PDB entry 8OJV | X-ray diffraction, 2.10 A resolution | chains L and H

Chain L:
Name: Human IgD Fab light chain
Source organism: Homo sapiens
Notes: antibody fragment or engineered binder
Chain sequence (217 residues; row label = number of the first residue in the row):
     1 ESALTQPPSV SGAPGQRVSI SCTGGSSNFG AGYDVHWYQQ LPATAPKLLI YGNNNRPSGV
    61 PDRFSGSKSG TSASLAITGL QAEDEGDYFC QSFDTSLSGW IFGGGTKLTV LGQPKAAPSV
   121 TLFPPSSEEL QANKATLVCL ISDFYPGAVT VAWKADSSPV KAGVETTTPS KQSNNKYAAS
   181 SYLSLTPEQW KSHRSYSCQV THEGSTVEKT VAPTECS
Modified / non-standard residues: Glu1 (pyroglutamic acid; PCA)
Cystine bridges: Cys22-Cys90, Cys139-Cys198

Chain H:
Name: Human IgD Fab heavy chain
Source organism: Homo sapiens
Notes: antibody fragment or engineered binder
Chain sequence (227 residues; numbered 1 to 227; the number before each row is that of its first residue):
     1 EVQLVQSGAE VRNPGASVKV SCKASGYTFT SYAIHWVRQA PGHRLEWVGR INTDNGNTKY
    61 SQKFHGRVAL SRDTSASTTY MDLSSLNSED TAVYYCARAF YYSSGVMFDS WGQGALVTVS
   121 SAPTKAPDVF PIISGCRHPK DNSPVVLACL ITGYHPTSVT VTWYMGTQSQ PQRTFPEIQR
   181 RDSYYMTSSQ LSTPLQQWRQ GEYKCVVQHT ASKSKKEIFR WPESPKA
Not modelled in the structure: 225-227
Modified / non-standard residues: Glu1 (pyroglutamic acid; PCA)
Cystine bridges: Cys22-Cys96, Cys149-Cys205
What the authors report for this chain:
  - contacts within the chain: Arg137-Trp198 (hydrogen bond), Leu147-Trp198, Leu195-Trp198

Chain L / chain H interface:
Disulfides between the chains: Cys216(L)-Cys136(H)
Residue-residue contacts - 77 pairs, chain L then chain H:
  Leu4(L) - Arg44(H)  hydrogen bond (backbone-side chain)
  Asp34(L) - Tyr102(H)  hydrogen bond
  Asp34(L) - Ser104(H)
  His36(L) - Tyr102(H)
  His36(L) - Val106(H)  hydrogen bond (side chain-backbone)
  His36(L) - Met107(H)
  Tyr38(L) - Met107(H)
  Tyr38(L) - Phe108(H)  hydrogen bond (side chain-backbone)
  Tyr38(L) - Trp111(H)
  Gln40(L) - Gln39(H)  hydrogen bond
  Gln40(L) - Tyr95(H)  hydrogen bond
  Ala45(L) - Tyr95(H)  hydrophobic
  Ala45(L) - Gly112(H)
  Pro46(L) - Tyr95(H)
  Pro46(L) - Trp111(H)
  Leu48(L) - Met107(H)  hydrophobic
  Leu48(L) - Phe108(H)
  Leu48(L) - Asp109(H)
  Tyr51(L) - Tyr102(H)  hydrophobic
  Tyr51(L) - Met107(H)  hydrophobic
  Gly52(L) - Tyr102(H)
  Phe89(L) - Gln39(H)
  Phe89(L) - Leu45(H)  hydrophobic
  Gln91(L) - Phe108(H)
  Ser98(L) - Lys59(H)  hydrogen bond
  Gly99(L) - Trp47(H)
  Trp100(L) - His35(H)
  Trp100(L) - Trp47(H)
  Trp100(L) - Val106(H)
  Trp100(L) - Phe108(H)  hydrophobic
  Phe102(L) - Arg44(H)  hydrogen bond (backbone-side chain)
  Phe102(L) - Leu45(H)
  Gly103(L) - Arg44(H)
  Gly104(L) - Arg44(H)
  Ser119(L) - Arg173(H)  hydrogen bond
  Thr121(L) - Ser134(H)
  Leu122(L) - Ser134(H)
  Phe123(L) - Ile132(H)
  Phe123(L) - Ile133(H)
  Phe123(L) - Ser134(H)
  Phe123(L) - Val146(H)
  Phe123(L) - Ala148(H)  hydrophobic
  Pro124(L) - Ile133(H)
  Ser126(L) - Phe130(H)
  Ser126(L) - Pro131(H)
  Glu128(L) - Phe130(H)
  Glu128(L) - Pro131(H)
  Glu129(L) - Phe130(H)
  Val138(L) - Ser188(H)
  Leu140(L) - Phe175(H)  hydrophobic
  Leu140(L) - Ser188(H)
  Leu140(L) - Gln190(H)
  Ile141(L) - Phe175(H)
  Ser142(L) - Arg173(H)  hydrogen bond
  Asp143(L) - Arg173(H)  salt bridge
  Glu165(L) - Ile178(H)
  Glu165(L) - Arg180(H)  salt bridge
  Glu165(L) - Met186(H)
  Thr166(L) - Ile178(H)
  Thr167(L) - Pro176(H)
  Thr167(L) - Ile178(H)
  Thr168(L) - Pro176(H)
  Ser170(L) - Pro176(H)
  Gln172(L) - Thr174(H)  hydrogen bond
  Gln172(L) - Phe175(H)
  Ala178(L) - Thr174(H)
  Ala178(L) - Phe175(H)  hydrophobic
  Ala178(L) - Pro176(H)
  Ala179(L) - Phe175(H)
  Ser180(L) - Phe175(H)
  Tyr182(L) - Leu150(H)  hydrophobic
  Tyr182(L) - Met186(H)  hydrophobic
  Tyr182(L) - Thr187(H)
  Tyr182(L) - Ser188(H)  hydrogen bond
  Ser184(L) - Arg180(H)  hydrogen bond
  Cys216(L) - Cys136(H)  disulfide
  Cys216(L) - Ser224(H)
Also at the interface, not in a pair above, chain L (48 interface residues in all): Ala3, Thr44, Phe93, Thr136, Glu215
Also at the interface, not in a pair above, chain H (41 interface residues in all): Val37, Glu46, Gln113, Val129, Leu147, Arg181

In short:
Chain L and chain H form an interface of 48 and 41 residues respectively; the contacts include 1 disulfide
bond, 13 hydrogen bonds and 2 salt bridges. Polar pairs include Asp143(L)-Arg173(H), Glu165(L)-Arg180(H) and
Leu4(L)-Arg44(H). The paper reports contacts within the chain involving Arg137(H), Trp198(H) and Leu147(H)
among others.
Here chain L is Human IgD Fab light chain and chain H is Human IgD Fab heavy chain, both from Homo sapiens.
Entry 8OJV (Crystal structure of the human IgD Fab - structure Fab4) was determined by X-ray diffraction
together with 8OJS, 8OJT and 8OJU from the same study.
